Entry 7M7G (electron microscopy, 4.10 A resolution (low resolution: residue-level contacts below are approximate; hydrogen-bond / salt-bridge calls are withheld)); this record covers chains A and D of the 6 polymer chains in the assembly.

[Chain A]
Name: EryAI, 6-deoxyerythronolide-B synthase EryA3, modules 5 and 6 chimera
From: Saccharopolyspora erythraea
Notes: EC 2.3.1.94; fragment: EryA1  + EryA3
Reference sequence: chimeric construct of Q5UNP6, Q03133: residues 32-1485 from Q5UNP6 (Q5UNP6_SACER) positions 557-2010 (UniProt number = residue number + 525); residues 1491-1767 from Q03133 positions 2896-3172 (UniProt number = residue number + 1405)
Amino-acid sequence (1784 residues; numbered 1 to 1784; the number before each row is that of its first residue):
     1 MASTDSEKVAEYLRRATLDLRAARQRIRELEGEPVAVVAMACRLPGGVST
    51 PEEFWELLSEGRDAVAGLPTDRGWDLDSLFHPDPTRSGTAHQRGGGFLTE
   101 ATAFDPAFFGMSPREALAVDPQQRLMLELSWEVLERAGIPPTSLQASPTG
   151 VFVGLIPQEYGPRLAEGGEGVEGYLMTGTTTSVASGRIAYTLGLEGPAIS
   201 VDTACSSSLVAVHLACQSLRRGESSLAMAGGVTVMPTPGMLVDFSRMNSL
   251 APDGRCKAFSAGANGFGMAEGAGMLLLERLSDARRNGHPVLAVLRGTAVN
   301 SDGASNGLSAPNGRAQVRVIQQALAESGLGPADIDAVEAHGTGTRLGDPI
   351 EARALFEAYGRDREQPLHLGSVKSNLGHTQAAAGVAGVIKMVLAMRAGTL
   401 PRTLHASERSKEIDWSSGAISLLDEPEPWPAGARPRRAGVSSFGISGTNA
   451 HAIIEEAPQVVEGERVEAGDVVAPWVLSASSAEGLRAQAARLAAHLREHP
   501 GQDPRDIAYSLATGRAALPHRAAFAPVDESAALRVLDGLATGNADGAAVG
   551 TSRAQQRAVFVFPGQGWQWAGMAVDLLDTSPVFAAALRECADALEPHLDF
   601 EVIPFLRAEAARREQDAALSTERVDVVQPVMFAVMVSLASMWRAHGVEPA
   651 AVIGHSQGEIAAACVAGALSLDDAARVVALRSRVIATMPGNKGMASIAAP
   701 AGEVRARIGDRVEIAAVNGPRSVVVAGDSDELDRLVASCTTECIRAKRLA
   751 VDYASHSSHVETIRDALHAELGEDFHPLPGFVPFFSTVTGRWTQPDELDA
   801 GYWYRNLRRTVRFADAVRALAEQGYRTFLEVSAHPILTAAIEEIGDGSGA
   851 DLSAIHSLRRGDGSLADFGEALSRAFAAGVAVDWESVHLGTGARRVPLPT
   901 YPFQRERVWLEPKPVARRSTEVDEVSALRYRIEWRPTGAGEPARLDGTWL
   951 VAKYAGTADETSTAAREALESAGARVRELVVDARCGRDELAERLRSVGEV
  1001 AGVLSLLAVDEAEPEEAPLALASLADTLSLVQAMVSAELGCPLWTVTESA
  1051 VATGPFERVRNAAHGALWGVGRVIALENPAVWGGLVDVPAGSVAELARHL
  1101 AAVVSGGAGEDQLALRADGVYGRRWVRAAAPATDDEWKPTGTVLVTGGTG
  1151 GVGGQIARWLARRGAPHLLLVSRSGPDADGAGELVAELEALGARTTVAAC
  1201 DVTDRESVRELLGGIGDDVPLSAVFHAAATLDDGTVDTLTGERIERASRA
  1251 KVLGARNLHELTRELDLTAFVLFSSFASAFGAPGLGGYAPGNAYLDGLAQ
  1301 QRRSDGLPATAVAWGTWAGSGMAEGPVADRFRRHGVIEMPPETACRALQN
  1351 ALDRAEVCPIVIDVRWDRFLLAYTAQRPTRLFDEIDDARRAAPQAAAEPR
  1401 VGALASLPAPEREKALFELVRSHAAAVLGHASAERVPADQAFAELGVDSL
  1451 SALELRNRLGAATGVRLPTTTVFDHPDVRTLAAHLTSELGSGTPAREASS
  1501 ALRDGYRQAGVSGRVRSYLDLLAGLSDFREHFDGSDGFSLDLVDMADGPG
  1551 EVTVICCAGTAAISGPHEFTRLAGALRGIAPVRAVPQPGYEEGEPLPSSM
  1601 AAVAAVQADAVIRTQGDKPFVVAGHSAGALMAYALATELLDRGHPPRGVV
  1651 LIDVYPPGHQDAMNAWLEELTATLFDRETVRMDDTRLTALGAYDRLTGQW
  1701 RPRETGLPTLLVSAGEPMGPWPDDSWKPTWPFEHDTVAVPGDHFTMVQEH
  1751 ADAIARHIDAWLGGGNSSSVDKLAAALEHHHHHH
Unresolved in the structure: 667-674, 768-783, 1126-1135, 1391-1784
Sequence notes: expression tag (1-31, 1768-1784); linker (1486-1490)
Curated features (UniProtKB/Swiss-Prot):
  - active site: S1626 (Nucleophile), H1743 (Proton acceptor)
  - binding site (substrate): T1560, A1627, D1653
From the paper describing this entry:
  - conformationally variable residues (domain motion): T551 to Q555, R860 to S864

[Chain D]
Name: 1B2 (light chain)
From: Homo sapiens
Amino-acid sequence (236 residues; row label = number of the first residue in the row):
     1 LFAIPLVVPFYSHSALDVVMTQSPLSLPVTPGEPASISCRSSQSLLHSNG
    51 YNYLDWYLQKPGQSPQLLIYLGSNRASGVPDRFSGSGSGTDFTLKISRVE
   101 AEDVGVYYCMQSLQTPRLTFGPGTKVDIKRTVAAPSVFIFPPSDEQLKSG
   151 TASVVCLLNNFYPRGAKVQWKVDNALQSGNSQESVTEQDSKDSTYSLSST
   201 LTLSKADYEKHKVYACEVTHQGLSSPVTKSFNRGEC
Unresolved in the structure: 1-16, 173-176, 210-214, 232-236
Disulfide bonds: C39-C109, C156-C216

[Interface between chain A and chain D]
Contacting residue pairs (17; chain A residue first):
  A10(A) - N49(D)
  L13(A) - Y51(D)
  L13(A) - L71(D)
  R14(A) - N49(D)
  R14(A) - Y51(D)
  T17(A) - Y51(D)
  T17(A) - N74(D)
  L20(A) - Y70(D)
  R21(A) - S73(D)
  R21(A) - N74(D)
  R24(A) - R75(D)
  R24(A) - A76(D)
  R24(A) - S77(D)
  R28(A) - R75(D)
  R28(A) - D81(D)
  G328(A) - R98(D)
  L329(A) - R98(D)
Interface residues without a listed pair, chain A (14 interface residues in all): S6, L324, A325, G330

[In short]
14 residues of chain A and 11 residues of chain D are in contact. From UniProt: active-site residues S1626(A)
and H1743(A) and 3 substrate-binding residues on chain A. The paper reports conformational variability at
T551(A) and R860(A).
Chain A is EryAI, 6-deoxyerythronolide-B synthase EryA3, modules 5 and 6 chimera (Saccharopolyspora erythraea)
and chain D is 1B2 (light chain) (Homo sapiens); the structure, 6-Deoxyerythronolide B synthase (DEBS) module
1 in complex with antibody fragment 1B2: State 2, was determined by electron microscopy together with 7M7E,
7M7F, 7M7H, 7M7I and 7M7J from the same study.
